PDB entry 9B9Q | electron microscopy, 3.14 A resolution | chains A and C of the 6 polymer chains in the assembly

# Chain A (and C)
Protein: Type 1 encapsulin shell protein EncA
Source organism: Myxococcus xanthus DK 1622
Notes: chain C of this document is another copy of the same molecule, construct and numbering; everything in this record applies to it too
UniProt: Q1D6H4 (ENCAP_MYXXD); aligned to UniProt positions 1-281 over residues 1-281 (the alignment contains insertions or deletions, so no single offset holds)
Sequence (281 residues; row label = number of the first residue in the row):
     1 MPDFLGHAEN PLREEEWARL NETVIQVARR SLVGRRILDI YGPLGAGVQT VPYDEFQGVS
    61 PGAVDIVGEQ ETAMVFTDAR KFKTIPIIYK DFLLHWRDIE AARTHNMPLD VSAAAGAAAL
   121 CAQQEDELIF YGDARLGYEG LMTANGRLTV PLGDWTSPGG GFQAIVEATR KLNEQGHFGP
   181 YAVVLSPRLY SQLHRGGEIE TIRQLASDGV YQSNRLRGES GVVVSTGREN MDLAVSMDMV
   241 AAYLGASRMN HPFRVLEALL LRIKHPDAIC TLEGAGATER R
Not modelled in the structure: 1-2, 274-281 (chain C: 1, 274-281)
Sequence notes: engineered mutation Gly196 (Ile in Q1D6H4), Gly197 (Tyr in Q1D6H4)

# How chain A and chain C interact
Contacting residue pairs - 27 pairs, chain A then chain C:
  His7(A) - His7(C)  hydrogen bond
  Glu9(A) - His7(C)
  Glu9(A) - Ala8(C)
  Ala46(A) - Phe4(C)  hydrophobic
  Ala46(A) - Trp96(C)  hydrophobic
  Ala46(A) - Arg97(C)
  Ala46(A) - Glu100(C)
  Gly47(A) - Arg97(C)
  Gly47(A) - Glu100(C)
  Gly47(A) - Ala101(C)
  Gly47(A) - His105(C)
  Val48(A) - His105(C)
  Gln49(A) - Arg97(C)
  Gln49(A) - Asp98(C)  hydrogen bond
  Ile85(A) - Arg97(C)  hydrogen bond (backbone-side chain)
  Ile87(A) - Trp96(C)  hydrophobic
  Ile87(A) - Arg97(C)
  Met237(A) - Phe4(C)  hydrophobic
  Val240(A) - Leu5(C)  hydrophobic
  Ala241(A) - Leu5(C)
  Ala242(A) - Leu5(C)  hydrophobic
  Ala242(A) - Met249(C)  hydrophobic
  Tyr243(A) - Gly6(C)
  Leu244(A) - Met249(C)  hydrophobic
  Gly245(A) - His7(C)
  Leu256(A) - Trp96(C)  hydrophobic
  Leu256(A) - Met249(C)  hydrophobic
Other interface residues (no listed pair), chain A (19 interface residues in all): Ala8, Trp17, Ala246
Other interface residues (no listed pair), chain C (15 interface residues in all): Glu9, His95, Arg248

# Overview
Chain A and chain C form an interface of 19 and 15 residues respectively, with 3 hydrogen bonds. Among the
polar pairs are His7(A)-His7(C), Gln49(A)-Asp98(C) and Ile85(A)-Arg97(C).
Chain A and chain C are both Type 1 encapsulin shell protein EncA (Myxococcus xanthus DK 1622); the structure,
Cargo-loaded Myxococcus xanthus EncA encapsulin engineered pore mutant with T=3 icosahedral symmetry, was
determined by electron microscopy, deposited together with 9BC8 and 9B9I.
